PDB entry 8OM2 | electron microscopy, 2.57 A resolution | chains M and r of the 35 polymer chains in the assembly

Chain M:
Molecule: 37S ribosomal protein SWS2, mitochondrial
Source organism: Saccharomyces cerevisiae
UniProt: P53937 (SWS2_YEAST); numbering as in UniProt (aligned over 1-143)
Chain sequence (143 residues; row label = number of the first residue in the row):
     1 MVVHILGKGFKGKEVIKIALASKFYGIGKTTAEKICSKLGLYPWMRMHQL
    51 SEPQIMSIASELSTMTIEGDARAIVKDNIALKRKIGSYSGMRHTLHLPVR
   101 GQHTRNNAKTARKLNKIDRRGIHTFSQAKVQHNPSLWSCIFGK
Not modelled in the structure: 1, 121-143
Construct notes: variant Leu-41 (Phe in P53937)
Ion coordination: K+ site 1: Ala-21, Phe-24, Ile-27 (shared with U1398(r) of chain r); K+ site 2: Gln-102 (shared with A1256(r), A1257(r), C1390(r) of chain r)

Chain r:
Molecule: 15S mitochondrial rRNA
Source organism: Saccharomyces cerevisiae
Sequence (1647 nucleotides; each row starts with the number of its first residue; note: 2 numbers in that range are skipped by the numbering (no residue carries them; nothing is unmodelled there)):
     1 GUAAAAAAUUUAUAAGAAUAUGAUGUUGGUUCAGAUUAAGCGCUAAAUAA
    51 GGACAUGACACAUGCGAAUCAUACGUUUAUUAUUGAUAAGAUAAUAAAUA
   101 UGUGGUGUAAACGUGAGUAAUUUUAUUAGGAAUUAAUGAACUAUAGAAUA
   151 AGCUAAAUACUUAAUAUAUUAUUAUAUAAAAAUAAUUUAUAUAAUAAAAA
   201 GGAUAUAUAUAUAAUAUAUAUUUAUCUAUAGUCAAGCCAAUAAUGGUUUA
   251 GGUAGUAGGUUUAUUAAGAGUUAAACCUAGCCAACGAUCCAUAAUCGAUA
   301 AUGAAAGUUAGAACGAUCACGUUGACUCUGAAAUAUAGUCAAUAUCUAUA
   351 AGAUACAGCAGUGAGGAAUAUUGGACAAUGAUCGAAAGAUUGAUCCAGUU
   401 ACUUAUUAGGAUGAUAUAUAAAAAUAUUUUAUUUUAUUUAUAAAUAUUAA
   451 AUAUUUAUAAUAAUAAUAAUAAUAAUAUAUAUAUAUAAAUUGAUUAAAAA
   501 UAAAAUCCAUAAAUAAUUAAAAUAAUGAUAUUAAUUACCAUAUAUAUUUU
   551 UAUAUGGAUAUAUAUAUUAAUAAUAAUAUUAAUUUUAUUAUUAUUAAUAA
   601 UAUAUUUUAAUAGUCCUGACUAAUAUUUGUGCCAGCAGUCGCGGUAACAC
   651 AAAGAGGGCGAGCGUUAAUCAUAAUGGUUUAAAGGAUCCGUAGAAUGAAU
   701 UAUAUAUUAUAAUUUAGAGUUAAUAAAAU
   731 UAAUUAAAGAAUUAUAAUAGUAAAGAUGAAAUAAUAAUAAUAAUUAUAAG
   781 ACUAAUAUAUGUGAAAAUAUUAAUUAAAUAUUAACUGACAUUGAGGGAUU
   831 AAAACUAGAGUAGCGAAACGGAUUCGAUACCCGUGUAGUUCUAGUAGUAA
   881 ACUAUGAAUACAAUUAUUUAUA
   904 UAUAUAUUAUAUAUAAAUAAUAAAUGAAAAUGAAAGUAUUCCACCUGAAG
   954 AGUACGUUAGCAAUAAUGAAACUCAAAACAAUAGACGGUUACAGACUUAA
  1004 GCAGUGGAGCAUGUUAUUUAAUUCGAUAAUCCACGACUAACCUUACCAUA
  1054 UUUUGAAUAUUAUAAUAAUUAUUAUAAUUAUUAUAUUACAGGCGUUACAU
  1104 UGUUGUCUUUAGUUCGUGCUGCAAAGUUUUAGAUUAAGUUCAUAAACGAA
  1154 CAAAACUCCAUAUAUAUAAUUUUAAUUAUAUAUAAUUUUAUAUUAUUUAU
  1204 UAAUAUAAAGAAAGGAAUUAAGACAAAUCAUAAUGAUCCUUAUAAUAUGG
  1254 GUAAUAGACGUGCUAUAAUAAAAUGAUAAUAAAAUUAUAUAAAAUAUAUU
  1304 UAAUUAUAUUUAAUUAAUAAUAUAAAACAUUUUAAUUUUUAAUAUAUUUU
  1354 UUUAUUAUAUAUUAAUAUGAAUUAUAAUCUGAAAUUCGAUUAUAUGAAAA
  1404 AAGAAUUGCUAGUAAUACGUAAAUUAGUAUGUUACGGUGAAUAUUCUAAC
  1454 UGUUUCGCACUAAUCACUCAUCACGCGUUGAAACAUAUUAUUAUCUUAUU
  1504 AUUUAUAUAAUAUUUUUUAAUAAAUAUUAAUAAUUAUUAAUUUAUAUUUA
  1554 UUUAUAUCAGAAAUAAUAUGAAUUAAUGCGAAGUUGAAAUACAGUUACCG
  1604 UAGGGGAACCUGCGGUGGGCUUAUAAAUAUCUUAAAUAUUCUUACA
Not modelled in the structure: 1-11, 168-193, 210-215, 423-475, 546-547, 561-602, 764-768, 909-911, 1075-1078, 1228, 1529-1536
Ion coordination: K+ site 1: U19, G28, G29; K+ site 2: U19, C640, A979; K+ site 3: G22, U985; Mg2+ site 1 near A33 (its only coordinating residue here); K+ site 4: G40, G664, U665; K+ site 5: C54, A55; Mg2+ site 2: A55, U56, G115; K+ site 6: U72, A73, G384, A385; Mg2+ site 3 near A110 (its only coordinating residue here); K+ site 7: G113, U114, C359; K+ site 8: G115, G117, A294; Mg2+ site 4: A116, G117, A294; 54 more Mg2+ sites not listed; 26 more K+ sites not listed
Reported in the primary citation:
  - conformationally variable residues (side-chain flip): A1100

Chain M / chain r interface:
Pairs across the interface - 93 pairs, chain M then chain r:
  Val-2(M) / A1362(r)  hydrogen bond to the sugar
  Lys-11(M) / A1338(r)  salt bridge to the phosphate
  Lys-11(M) / U1340(r)  salt bridge to the phosphate
  Lys-11(M) / A1362(r)  base contact
  Gly-12(M) / U1361(r)  sugar contact
  Gly-12(M) / A1362(r)  hydrogen bond to the phosphate
  Lys-13(M) / A1338(r)  salt bridge to the phosphate
  Lys-13(M) / U1339(r)  phosphate contact
  Lys-13(M) / U1340(r)  salt bridge to the phosphate
  Lys-13(M) / U1342(r)  sugar contact
  Lys-13(M) / U1361(r)  sugar contact
  Val-15(M) / A1370(r)  base contact
  Ile-18(M) / A1370(r)  sugar contact
  Ser-22(M) / A1370(r)  hydrogen bond to the phosphate
  Phe-24(M) / U1398(r)  phosphate contact
  Tyr-25(M) / U1398(r)  sugar contact
  Gly-26(M) / A1397(r)  hydrogen bond to the phosphate
  Gly-26(M) / U1398(r)  hydrogen bond to the phosphate
  Ile-27(M) / A1397(r)  hydrogen bond to the phosphate
  Ile-27(M) / U1398(r)  hydrogen bond to the phosphate
  Gly-28(M) / A1397(r)  hydrogen bond to the phosphate
  Gly-28(M) / U1398(r)  phosphate contact
  Lys-29(M) / A1397(r)  phosphate contact
  Thr-30(M) / U1396(r)  hydrogen bond to the phosphate
  Thr-30(M) / A1397(r)  hydrogen bond to the phosphate
  Thr-31(M) / U1396(r)  phosphate contact
  Thr-31(M) / A1397(r)  hydrogen bond to the phosphate
  Trp-44(M) / A1370(r)  base contact
  Arg-46(M) / U1343(r)  sugar contact
  His-48(M) / U1343(r)  hydrogen bond to the sugar
  His-48(M) / A1344(r)  hydrogen bond to the sugar
  His-48(M) / U1361(r)  sugar contact
  Gln-49(M) / U1343(r)  sugar contact
  Gln-49(M) / A1344(r)  sugar contact
  Arg-72(M) / G1399(r)  salt bridge to the phosphate
  Val-75(M) / A1377(r)  sugar contact
  Asn-78(M) / A1377(r)  hydrogen bond to the sugar
  Asn-78(M) / U1378(r)  sugar contact
  Ile-79(M) / A1377(r)  sugar contact
  Lys-82(M) / A1377(r)  salt bridge to the phosphate
  Lys-82(M) / U1378(r)  salt bridge to the phosphate
  Tyr-88(M) / U1389(r)  sugar contact
  Arg-92(M) / U1258(r)  salt bridge to the phosphate
  His-93(M) / U1376(r)  hydrogen bond to the phosphate
  His-93(M) / A1377(r)  salt bridge to the phosphate
  Leu-97(M) / U1258(r)  phosphate contact
  Pro-98(M) / U1376(r)  phosphate contact
  Val-99(M) / U1376(r)  hydrogen bond to the phosphate
  Val-99(M) / A1377(r)  phosphate contact
  Arg-100(M) / U1376(r)  phosphate contact
  Arg-100(M) / A1377(r)  salt bridge to the phosphate
  Gly-101(M) / C1390(r)  sugar contact
  Gly-101(M) / G1391(r)  phosphate contact
  Gln-102(M) / A1014(r)  phosphate contact
  Gln-102(M) / U1375(r)  hydrogen bond to the phosphate
  Gln-102(M) / U1376(r)  hydrogen bond to the phosphate
  His-103(M) / U1015(r)  salt bridge to the phosphate
  His-103(M) / A1256(r)  hydrogen bond to the sugar
  His-103(M) / A1257(r)  phosphate contact
  Thr-104(M) / A1257(r)  hydrogen bond to the phosphate
  Thr-104(M) / U1258(r)  hydrogen bond to the sugar
  Arg-105(M) / G1016(r)  salt bridge to the phosphate
  Arg-105(M) / U1017(r)  salt bridge to the phosphate
  Arg-105(M) / U1018(r)  base contact
  Arg-105(M) / A1256(r)  salt bridge to the phosphate
  Arg-105(M) / A1257(r)  phosphate contact
  Arg-105(M) / U1258(r)  base contact
  Asn-106(M) / U1015(r)  base contact
  Asn-106(M) / G1016(r)  hydrogen bond to the base
  Asn-106(M) / U1017(r)  hydrogen bond to the base
  Asn-106(M) / A1261(r)  hydrogen bond to the base
  Asn-106(M) / C1262(r)  hydrogen bond to the base
  Asn-107(M) / C1013(r)  base contact
  Asn-107(M) / A1014(r)  hydrogen bond to the base
  Asn-107(M) / U1015(r)  base contact
  Ala-108(M) / C1013(r)  hydrogen bond to the phosphate
  Lys-109(M) / G1012(r)  phosphate contact
  Lys-109(M) / C1013(r)  hydrogen bond to the phosphate
  Thr-110(M) / G1012(r)  hydrogen bond to the phosphate
  Thr-110(M) / C1013(r)  hydrogen bond to the phosphate
  Thr-110(M) / A1374(r)  hydrogen bond to the sugar
  Thr-110(M) / U1375(r)  sugar contact
  Arg-112(M) / A1259(r)  salt bridge to the phosphate
  Arg-112(M) / G1260(r)  salt bridge to the phosphate
  Lys-113(M) / A1400(r)  hydrogen bond to the sugar
  Lys-113(M) / A1401(r)  hydrogen bond to the sugar
  Leu-114(M) / A1374(r)  base contact
  Leu-114(M) / A1400(r)  sugar contact
  Asn-115(M) / U1375(r)  hydrogen bond to the sugar
  Asn-115(M) / U1376(r)  hydrogen bond to the phosphate
  Arg-119(M) / U1375(r)  hydrogen bond to the base
  Arg-119(M) / U1376(r)  hydrogen bond to the sugar
  Arg-120(M) / G1399(r)  salt bridge to the phosphate
Other interface residues (no listed pair), chain M (50 interface residues in all): Phe-10, Glu-14, Ala-111
Other interface residues (no listed pair), chain r (38 interface residues in all): U1336

Overview:
50 residues of chain M face 38 of chain r across their interface, with 37 hydrogen bonds and 17 salt bridges.
Polar contacts include Asn-106(M)/G1016(r), Asn-106(M)/U1017(r) and Asn-106(M)/A1261(r). The K+ site is built
by Ala-21(M), Phe-24(M), Ile-27(M) and U1398(r). The paper reports conformational variability at A1100(r).
Here chain M is 37S ribosomal protein SWS2, mitochondrial and chain r is 15S mitochondrial rRNA, both from
Saccharomyces cerevisiae. Entry 8OM2 (Small subunit of yeast mitochondrial ribosome in complex with
METTL17/Rsm22) was determined by electron microscopy, deposited together with 8OM3 and 8OM4.
